1RM6 - chains B and C of the 6 polymer chains in the assembly; structure by X-ray diffraction, 1.60 A resolution.

[Chain B]
Molecule: 4-hydroxybenzoyl-CoA reductase beta subunit
From: Thauera aromatica
Notes: EC 1.3.99.20
UniProt: O33820 (HCRB_THAAR); numbering as in UniProt (aligned over 1-324)
Chain sequence (324 residues; numbered 1 to 324; the number before each row is that of its first residue):
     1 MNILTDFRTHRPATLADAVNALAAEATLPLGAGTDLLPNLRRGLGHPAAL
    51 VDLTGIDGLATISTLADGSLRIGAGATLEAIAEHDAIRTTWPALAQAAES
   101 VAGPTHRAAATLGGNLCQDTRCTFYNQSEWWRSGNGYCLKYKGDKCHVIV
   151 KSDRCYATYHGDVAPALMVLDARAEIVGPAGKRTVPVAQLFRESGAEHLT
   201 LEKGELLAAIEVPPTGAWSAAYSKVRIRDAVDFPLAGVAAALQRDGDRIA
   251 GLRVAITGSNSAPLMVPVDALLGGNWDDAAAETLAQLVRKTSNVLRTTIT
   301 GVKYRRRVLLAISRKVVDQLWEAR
Disordered / not traced: 324
Swiss-Prot annotation at these positions:
  - binding site (FAD): Pro-29 to Leu-36, Thr-111, Asn-115, Gln-118, Asp-162, Lys-224
  - binding site ([4Fe-4S] cluster): Cys-122, Cys-138, Cys-146, Cys-155
Ion coordination: 4Fe-4S cluster Fe: Cys-122, Cys-138, Cys-146, Cys-155
Ligand contacts:
  - FAD (flavin-adenine dinucleotide): Leu-28, Pro-29, Leu-30, Gly-31, Ala-32, Gly-33, Thr-34, Asp-35, Leu-36, Pro-38, Leu-53, Ala-74, Leu-78, Ser-100, Val-101, Ala-102, His-106, Ala-110, Thr-111, Gly-113, Gly-114, Asn-115, Cys-117, Gln-118, His-160, Gly-161, Asp-162, Leu-201, Glu-205, Leu-206, Leu-207, Lys-224, Arg-226, Val-231, Asp-232, Phe-233, Pro-234
  - 4Fe-4S cluster (SF4): Cys-122, Phe-124, Tyr-125, Cys-138, Leu-139, Lys-140, Lys-145, Cys-146, His-147, Val-148, Cys-155, Tyr-156, Ala-157, Thr-297
From the paper describing this entry:
  - binding site for flavin-adenine dinucleotide: Arg-226 to Leu-235
  - 4Fe-4S cluster coordination: Cys-138

[Chain C]
Molecule: 4-hydroxybenzoyl-CoA reductase gamma subunit
From: Thauera aromatica
Notes: EC 1.3.99.20
UniProt: O33818 (HCRC_THAAR); residue numbers follow UniProt; this construct covers 1-161
Chain sequence (161 residues; each row starts with the number of its first residue):
     1 MKNILRLTLNGRAREDLVPDNMLLLDYLRETVGLTGTKQGCDGGECGACT
    51 VLVDDRPRLACSTLAHQVAGKKVETVESLATQGTLSKLQAAFHEKLGTQC
   101 GFCTPGMIMASEALLRKNPSPSRDEIKAALAGNLCRCTGYVKIIKSVETA
   151 AAARLCEEGAR
Disordered / not traced: 158-161
Swiss-Prot annotation at these positions:
  - binding site ([2Fe-2S] cluster): Cys-41, Cys-46, Cys-49, Cys-61, Cys-100, Cys-103, Cys-135, Cys-137
Ion coordination: 2Fe-2S cluster Fe site 1: Cys-41, Cys-46, Cys-49, Cys-61; 2Fe-2S cluster Fe site 2: Cys-100, Cys-103, Cys-135, Cys-137
Ligand contacts:
  - FAD (flavin-adenine dinucleotide): Gly-43, Gly-44, Glu-45
  - 2Fe-2S cluster (FES), molecule 1: Lys-38, Gln-39, Gly-40, Cys-41, Gly-44, Glu-45, Cys-46, Gly-47, Ala-48, Cys-49, Leu-59, Cys-61
  - 2Fe-2S cluster (FES), molecule 2: Thr-98, Gln-99, Cys-100, Gly-101, Phe-102, Cys-103, Thr-104, Cys-135, Arg-136, Cys-137, Thr-138
  - molybdenum cofactor (PCD; (molybdopterin-cytosine dinucleotide-S,S)-dioxo-aqua-molybdenum(V)): Gln-99, Cys-100, Cys-137

[Chain B / chain C interface]
Contacting residue pairs - 56 pairs, chain B then chain C:
  Met-1(B) / Met-22(C)  hydrophobic
  Met-1(B) / Asp-26(C)
  Met-1(B) / Glu-30(C)  hydrogen bond (backbone-side chain)
  Asn-2(B) / Leu-23(C)
  Asn-2(B) / Asp-26(C)  hydrogen bond (backbone-side chain)
  Asn-2(B) / Gln-39(C)  hydrogen bond
  Leu-4(B) / Asn-21(C)
  Thr-5(B) / Asn-21(C)  hydrogen bond (backbone-side chain)
  Asp-6(B) / Met-1(C)  hydrogen bond (side chain-backbone)
  Asp-6(B) / Asn-21(C)
  Phe-7(B) / Asp-20(C)
  Phe-7(B) / Asn-21(C)
  Phe-7(B) / Leu-64(C)  hydrophobic
  Arg-8(B) / Met-1(C)  hydrogen bond
  Arg-8(B) / Asp-20(C)  salt bridge
  Thr-9(B) / Asp-20(C)  hydrogen bond (side chain-backbone)
  Thr-9(B) / Leu-64(C)
  Arg-11(B) / His-66(C)
  Arg-11(B) / Gln-67(C)
  Arg-11(B) / Ala-69(C)
  Leu-30(B) / Leu-64(C)  hydrophobic
  Leu-30(B) / Gln-67(C)
  Gly-31(B) / Gln-67(C)  hydrogen bond (backbone-side chain)
  Ala-32(B) / Ser-62(C)
  Gly-33(B) / Ser-62(C)
  Leu-37(B) / Ser-62(C)
  Leu-37(B) / Thr-63(C)
  Leu-37(B) / Leu-64(C)
  Pro-38(B) / Gly-43(C)
  Pro-38(B) / Ser-62(C)
  Arg-41(B) / Leu-23(C)
  Arg-41(B) / Gln-39(C)
  Arg-41(B) / Asp-42(C)
  Arg-41(B) / Gly-43(C)
  Arg-41(B) / Cys-61(C)  hydrogen bond (side chain-backbone)
  Arg-42(B) / Asp-42(C)
  Arg-42(B) / Glu-45(C)  salt bridge
  Asp-52(B) / Gln-67(C)  hydrogen bond
  Thr-54(B) / Gln-67(C)
  Glu-79(B) / Arg-56(C)  salt bridge
  Glu-79(B) / Lys-117(C)  salt bridge
  Glu-83(B) / Lys-117(C)  salt bridge
  Pro-104(B) / Ala-128(C)
  Pro-104(B) / Ala-129(C)
  Pro-104(B) / Ala-131(C)
  Pro-104(B) / Gly-132(C)
  Thr-105(B) / Pro-57(C)
  Thr-105(B) / Arg-58(C)
  Thr-105(B) / Leu-59(C)
  His-106(B) / Gly-44(C)  hydrogen bond (side chain-backbone)
  His-106(B) / Leu-59(C)
  Ala-108(B) / Pro-57(C)
  Ala-109(B) / Arg-58(C)
  Ala-230(B) / Ala-131(C)  hydrophobic
  Val-231(B) / Ala-131(C)
  Val-231(B) / Gly-132(C)
Also at the interface, not in a pair above, chain B (31 interface residues in all): Thr-34, Leu-50, Arg-228
Also at the interface, not in a pair above, chain C (33 interface residues in all): Asn-3, Leu-25, Cys-41, Thr-50, Leu-134

[Overview]
The interface between chain B and chain C involves 31 residues on one side and 33 on the other, with 11
hydrogen bonds and 5 salt bridges. Polar contacts include Arg-8(B)/Asp-20(C), Arg-42(B)/Glu-45(C) and
Glu-79(B)/Arg-56(C). From the paper: a binding site for flavin-adenine dinucleotide at Arg-226(B); 4Fe-4S
cluster coordination by Cys-138(B).
Chain B is 4-hydroxybenzoyl-CoA reductase beta subunit and chain C is 4-hydroxybenzoyl-CoA reductase gamma
subunit, both from Thauera aromatica; the structure, Structure of 4-hydroxybenzoyl-CoA reductase from Thauera
aromatica, was determined by X-ray diffraction (same publication as 1SB3).
